PDB entry 7SHU | X-ray diffraction, 2.75 A resolution | chains E and F of the 3 polymer chains in the assembly

Chain E:
Name: omalizumab variant C02 VH
From: Homo sapiens
Sequence (123 residues; each row starts with the number of its first residue; numbering starts at 0):
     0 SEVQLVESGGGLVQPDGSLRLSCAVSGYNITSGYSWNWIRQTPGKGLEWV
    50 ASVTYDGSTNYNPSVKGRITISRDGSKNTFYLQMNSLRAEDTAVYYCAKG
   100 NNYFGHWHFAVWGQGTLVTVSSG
Not modelled in the structure: 0, 121-122
Disulfides: Cys22-Cys96
Covalent attachments: N-acetylglucosamine (NAG) linked to Asn28

Chain F:
Name: omalizumab variant C02 VL
From: Homo sapiens
Sequence (134 residues; numbered -1 to 132; the number before each row is that of its first residue; numbers below 1 keep their minus sign (Gly-1 is residue -1)):
    -1 GSDIQLTQSPSSLSASVGDRVTITCRASKSVDSDGDSYMNWYQQKPGRAP
    49 KLLIYAASYLESGVPSRFSGSGSGTDFTLTISSLQPEDFATYYCQQSHED
    99 PYTFGQGTKVEIKGGSENLYFQGGSGHHHHHHHH
Not modelled in the structure: 111-132
Disulfides: Cys23-Cys92

Interface between chain E and chain F:
Contacting residue pairs (39):
  Gln40(E) with Gln42(F), hydrogen bond; Tyr91(F), hydrogen bond
  Lys44(E) with Tyr91(F)
  Leu46(E) with Pro48(F), hydrophobic; Phe102(F)
  Trp48(E) with Pro99(F), hydrophobic; Tyr100(F)
  Asn59(E) with Asp98(F), hydrogen bond
  Asn61(E) with Pro99(F)
  Pro62(E) with Pro99(F)
  Tyr95(E) with Gln42(F), hydrogen bond; Arg46(F); Ala47(F), hydrophobic
  Tyr102(E) with Asp34(F), hydrogen bond; Tyr36(F), hydrophobic; Tyr53(F), hydrophobic; Ala54(F), hydrophobic; Tyr57(F)
  His105(E) with Tyr36(F); Ser95(F), hydrogen bond (side chain-backbone); His96(F); Tyr100(F)
  Trp106(E) with Asn38(F); Gln93(F); Ser95(F), hydrogen bond (backbone-side chain); Tyr100(F), hydrogen bond (backbone-side chain)
  His107(E) with Asn38(F); Tyr40(F); Leu50(F); Tyr53(F)
  Phe108(E) with Tyr40(F), hydrogen bond (backbone-side chain); Leu50(F); Tyr100(F), hydrophobic; Phe102(F), hydrophobic
  Ala109(E) with Glu59(F)
  Trp111(E) with Tyr40(F), hydrophobic; Ala47(F), hydrophobic; Pro48(F)
  Gly112(E) with Ala47(F)
Other interface residues (no listed pair), chain E (22 interface residues in all): Ile38, Gly45, Glu47, Asn100, Phe103, Gly104
Other interface residues (no listed pair), chain F (22 interface residues in all): Gln104

Overview:
Chain E and chain F each contribute 22 residues to their interface, with 9 hydrogen bonds. Polar contacts
include Gln40(E)-Gln42(F), Gln40(E)-Tyr91(F) and Asn59(E)-Asp98(F). N-acetylglucosamine is covalently linked
to Asn28(E).
Chain E is omalizumab variant C02 VH and chain F is omalizumab variant C02 VL, both from Homo sapiens; the
structure, IgE-Fc in complex with omalizumab variant C02, was determined by X-ray diffraction together with
7SHZ, 7SHT and 7SHY from the same study.
